Entry 5VLJ (electron microscopy, 10.50 A resolution (very low resolution: no residue pairs are listed; an interface is given only as per-side residue counts)); this record covers chains A and C of the 3 polymer chains in the assembly.

[Chain A]
Name: Dynein heavy chain, cytoplasmic
Organism: Saccharomyces cerevisiae
UniProtKB: P36022 (DYHC_YEAST); numbering as in UniProt; present here: 1448-3028, 3298-4092
Amino-acid sequence (2376 residues; numbered 1448 to 4092; 269 numbers in that range are skipped by the numbering (no residue carries them; nothing is unmodelled there); the number before each row is that of its first residue):
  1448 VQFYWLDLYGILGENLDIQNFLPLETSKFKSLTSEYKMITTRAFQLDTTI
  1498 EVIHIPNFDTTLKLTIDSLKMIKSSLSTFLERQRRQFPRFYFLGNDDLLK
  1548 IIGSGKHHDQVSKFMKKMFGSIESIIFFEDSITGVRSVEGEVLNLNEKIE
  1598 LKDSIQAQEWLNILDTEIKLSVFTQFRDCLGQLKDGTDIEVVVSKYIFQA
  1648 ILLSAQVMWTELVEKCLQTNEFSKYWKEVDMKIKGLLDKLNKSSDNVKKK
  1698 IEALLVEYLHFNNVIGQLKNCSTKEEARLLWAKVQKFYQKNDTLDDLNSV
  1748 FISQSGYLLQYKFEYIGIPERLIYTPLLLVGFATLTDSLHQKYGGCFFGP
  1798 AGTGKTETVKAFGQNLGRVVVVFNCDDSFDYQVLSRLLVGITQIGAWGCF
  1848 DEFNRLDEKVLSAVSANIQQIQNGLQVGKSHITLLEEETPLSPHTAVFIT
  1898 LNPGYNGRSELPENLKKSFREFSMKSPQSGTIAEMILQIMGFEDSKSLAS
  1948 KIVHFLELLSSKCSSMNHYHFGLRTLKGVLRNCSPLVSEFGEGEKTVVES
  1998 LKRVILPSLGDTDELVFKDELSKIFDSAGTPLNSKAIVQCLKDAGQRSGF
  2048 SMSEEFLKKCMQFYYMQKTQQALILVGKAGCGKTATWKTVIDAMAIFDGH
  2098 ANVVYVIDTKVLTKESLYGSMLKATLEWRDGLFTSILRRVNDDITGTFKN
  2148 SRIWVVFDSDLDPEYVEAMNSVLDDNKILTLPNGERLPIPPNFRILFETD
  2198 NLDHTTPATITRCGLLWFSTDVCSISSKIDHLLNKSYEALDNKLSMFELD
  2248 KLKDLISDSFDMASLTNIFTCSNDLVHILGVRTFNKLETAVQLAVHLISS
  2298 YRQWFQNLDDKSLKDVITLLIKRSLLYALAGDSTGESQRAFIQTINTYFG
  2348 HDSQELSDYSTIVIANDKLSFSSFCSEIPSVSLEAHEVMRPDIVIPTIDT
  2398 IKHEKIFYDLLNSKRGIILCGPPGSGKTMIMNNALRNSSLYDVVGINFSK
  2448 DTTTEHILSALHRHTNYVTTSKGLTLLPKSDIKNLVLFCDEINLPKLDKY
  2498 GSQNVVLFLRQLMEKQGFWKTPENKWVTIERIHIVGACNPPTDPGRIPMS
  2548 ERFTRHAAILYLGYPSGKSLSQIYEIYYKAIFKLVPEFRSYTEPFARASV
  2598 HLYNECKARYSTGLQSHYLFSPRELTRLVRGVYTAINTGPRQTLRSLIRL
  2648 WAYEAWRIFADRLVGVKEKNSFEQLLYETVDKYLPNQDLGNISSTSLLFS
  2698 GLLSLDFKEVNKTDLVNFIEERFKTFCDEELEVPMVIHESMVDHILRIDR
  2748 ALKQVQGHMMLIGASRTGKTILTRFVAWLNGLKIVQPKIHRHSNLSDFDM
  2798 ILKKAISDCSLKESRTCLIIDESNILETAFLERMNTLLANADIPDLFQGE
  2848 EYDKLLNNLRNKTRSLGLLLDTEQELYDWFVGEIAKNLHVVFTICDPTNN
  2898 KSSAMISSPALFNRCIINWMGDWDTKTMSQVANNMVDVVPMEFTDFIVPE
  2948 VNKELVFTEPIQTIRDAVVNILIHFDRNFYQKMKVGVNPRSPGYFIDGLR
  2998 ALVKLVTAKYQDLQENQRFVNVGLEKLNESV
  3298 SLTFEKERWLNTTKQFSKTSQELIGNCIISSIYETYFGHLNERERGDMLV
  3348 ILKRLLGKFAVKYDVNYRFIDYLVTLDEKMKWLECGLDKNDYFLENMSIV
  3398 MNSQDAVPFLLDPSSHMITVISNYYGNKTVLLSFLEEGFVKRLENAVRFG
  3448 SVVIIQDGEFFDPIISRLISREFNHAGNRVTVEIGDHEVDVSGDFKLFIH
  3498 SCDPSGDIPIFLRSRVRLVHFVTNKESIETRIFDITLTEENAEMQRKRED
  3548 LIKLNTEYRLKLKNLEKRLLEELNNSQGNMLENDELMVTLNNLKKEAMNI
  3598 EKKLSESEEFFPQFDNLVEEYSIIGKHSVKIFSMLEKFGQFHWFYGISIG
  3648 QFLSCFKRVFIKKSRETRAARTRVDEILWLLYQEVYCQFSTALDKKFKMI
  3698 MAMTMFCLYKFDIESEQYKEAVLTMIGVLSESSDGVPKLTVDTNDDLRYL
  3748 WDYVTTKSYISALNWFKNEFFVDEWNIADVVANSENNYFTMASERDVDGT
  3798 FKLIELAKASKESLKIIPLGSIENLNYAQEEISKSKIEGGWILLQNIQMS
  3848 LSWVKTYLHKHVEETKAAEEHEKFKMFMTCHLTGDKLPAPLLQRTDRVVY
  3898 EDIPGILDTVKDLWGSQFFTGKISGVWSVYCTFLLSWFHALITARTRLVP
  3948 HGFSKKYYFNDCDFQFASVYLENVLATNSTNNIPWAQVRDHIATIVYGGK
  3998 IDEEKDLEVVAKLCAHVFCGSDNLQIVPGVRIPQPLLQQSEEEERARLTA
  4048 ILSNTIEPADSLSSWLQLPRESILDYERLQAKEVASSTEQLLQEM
Differences from the reference sequence: conflict Phe1575 (Leu in P36022), Ser1578 (Phe in P36022), Glu1668 (Gln in P36022), Val1777 (Ile in P36022), Val1984 (Ile in P36022), Val2936 (Ile in P36022), Gly3343 (Ala in P36022), Val3444 (Ile in P36022), Arg3556 (Lys in P36022), Asp3742 (Asn in P36022), Val3895 (Phe in P36022), Asp4072 (Asn in P36022)
Curated features (UniProtKB/Swiss-Prot):
  - binding site (ATP): Gly1796 to Thr1803, Gly2074 to Thr2081, Gly2418 to Thr2425, Gly2760 to Thr2767
Cystine bridges: Cys2078-Cys2220
Reported in the primary citation:
  - mutagenesis - E3012A/Q3014A/N3018A: decreased localization

[Chain C]
Name: Nuclear distribution protein PAC1
Organism: Saccharomyces cerevisiae
UniProtKB: A6ZPA6 (LIS1_YEAS7); residues 140-493 here = UniProt positions 140-493
Amino-acid sequence (354 residues; each row starts with the number of its first residue):
   140 LKWIPRNLPSCLINVESSVTSVKLHPNLPIVFVATDHGKLYAFDLFNYTI
   190 PLASLQSHTKAITSMDVLFTNYTNSSKKNYLVIVTASKDLQIHVFKWVSE
   240 ECKFQQIRSLLGHEHIVSAVKIWQKNNDVHIASCSRDQTVKIWDFHNGWS
   290 LKTFQPHSQWVRSIDVLGDYIISGSHDTTLRLTHWPSGNGLSVGTGHEFP
   340 IEKVKFIHFIEDSPEIRFRTPSTDRYKNWGMQYCVSASRDRTIKIWEIPL
   390 PTLMAHRAPIPNPTDSNFRCVLTLKGHLSWVRDISIRGQYLFSCADDKSV
   440 RCWDLNTGQCLHVWEKLHTGFVNCLDLDVDFDSNVTPRQMMVTGGLDCKS
   490 NVFM

[Chain A / chain C interface]
At this resolution (10 A) residue pairs are not listed: 25 residues of chain A and 25 of chain C lie at the interface.
From the paper, about this interface:
  - interface residues, chain A: Glu3012(A), Gln3014(A), Asn3018(A) (by similarity / conservation)

[Overview]
Chain A and chain C each contribute 25 residues to their interface. From UniProt: 32 ATP-binding residues on
chain A. The paper reports that E3012A/Q3014A/N3018A of chain A reduce localization; interface residues
Glu3012(A), Gln3014(A) and Asn3018(A).
Chain A is Dynein heavy chain, cytoplasmic and chain C is Nuclear distribution protein PAC1, both from
Saccharomyces cerevisiae; the structure, Cryo-EM structure of yeast cytoplasmic dynein with Walker B mutation
at AAA3 in presence of ATP-VO4, was determined by electron microscopy, deposited together with 5VH9.
